3UEK - chain A; structure by X-ray diffraction, 1.95 A resolution.

[Chain A]
Name: Poly(ADP-ribose) glycohydrolase
Source organism: Rattus norvegicus
Notes: EC 3.2.1.143
UniProt: Q9QYM2 (PARG_RAT); residues 385-972 here = UniProt positions 385-972
Amino-acid sequence (588 residues; row label = number of the first residue in the row):
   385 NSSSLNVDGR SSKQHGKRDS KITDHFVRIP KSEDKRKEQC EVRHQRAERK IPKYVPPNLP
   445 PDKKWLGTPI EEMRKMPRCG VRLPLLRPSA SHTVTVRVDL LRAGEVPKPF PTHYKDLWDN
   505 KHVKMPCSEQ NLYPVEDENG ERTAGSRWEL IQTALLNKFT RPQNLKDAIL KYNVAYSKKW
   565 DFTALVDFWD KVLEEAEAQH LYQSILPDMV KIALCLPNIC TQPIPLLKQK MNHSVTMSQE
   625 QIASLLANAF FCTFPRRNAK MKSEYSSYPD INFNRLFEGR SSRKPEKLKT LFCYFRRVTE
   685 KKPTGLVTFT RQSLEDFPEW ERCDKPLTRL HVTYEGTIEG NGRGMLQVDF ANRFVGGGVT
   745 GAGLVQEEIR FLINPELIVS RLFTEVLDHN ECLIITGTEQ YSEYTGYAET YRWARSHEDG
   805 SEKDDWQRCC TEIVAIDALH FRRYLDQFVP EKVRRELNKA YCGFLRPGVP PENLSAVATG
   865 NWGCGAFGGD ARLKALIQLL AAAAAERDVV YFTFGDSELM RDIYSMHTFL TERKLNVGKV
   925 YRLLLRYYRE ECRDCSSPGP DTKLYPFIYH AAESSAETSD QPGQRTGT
Unresolved in the structure: 385-437, 959-972
Reported in the primary citation:
  - contacts within the chain: Met460-Gly728 (backbone contact), Pro461-Cys814 (hydrophobic contact), Leu467-Trp810, Leu470-Trp810

[Overview]
From the paper: contacts within the chain involving Met460, Gly728 and Pro461 among others.
Chain A is Poly(ADP-ribose) glycohydrolase (Rattus norvegicus); the structure, Crystal structure of the
catalytic domain of rat poly (ADP-ribose) glycohydrolase, was determined by X-ray diffraction.
